PDB entry 6SKL | electron microscopy, 3.70 A resolution | chains 2 and 5 of the 18 polymer chains in the assembly

# Chain 2
Molecule: DNA replication licensing factor MCM2
From: Saccharomyces cerevisiae (strain ATCC 204508 / S288c)
Notes: EC 3.6.4.12
Reference sequence: P29469 (MCM2_YEAST); residues 1-868 here = UniProt positions 1-868
Amino-acid sequence (868 residues; numbered 1 to 868; the number before each row is that of its first residue):
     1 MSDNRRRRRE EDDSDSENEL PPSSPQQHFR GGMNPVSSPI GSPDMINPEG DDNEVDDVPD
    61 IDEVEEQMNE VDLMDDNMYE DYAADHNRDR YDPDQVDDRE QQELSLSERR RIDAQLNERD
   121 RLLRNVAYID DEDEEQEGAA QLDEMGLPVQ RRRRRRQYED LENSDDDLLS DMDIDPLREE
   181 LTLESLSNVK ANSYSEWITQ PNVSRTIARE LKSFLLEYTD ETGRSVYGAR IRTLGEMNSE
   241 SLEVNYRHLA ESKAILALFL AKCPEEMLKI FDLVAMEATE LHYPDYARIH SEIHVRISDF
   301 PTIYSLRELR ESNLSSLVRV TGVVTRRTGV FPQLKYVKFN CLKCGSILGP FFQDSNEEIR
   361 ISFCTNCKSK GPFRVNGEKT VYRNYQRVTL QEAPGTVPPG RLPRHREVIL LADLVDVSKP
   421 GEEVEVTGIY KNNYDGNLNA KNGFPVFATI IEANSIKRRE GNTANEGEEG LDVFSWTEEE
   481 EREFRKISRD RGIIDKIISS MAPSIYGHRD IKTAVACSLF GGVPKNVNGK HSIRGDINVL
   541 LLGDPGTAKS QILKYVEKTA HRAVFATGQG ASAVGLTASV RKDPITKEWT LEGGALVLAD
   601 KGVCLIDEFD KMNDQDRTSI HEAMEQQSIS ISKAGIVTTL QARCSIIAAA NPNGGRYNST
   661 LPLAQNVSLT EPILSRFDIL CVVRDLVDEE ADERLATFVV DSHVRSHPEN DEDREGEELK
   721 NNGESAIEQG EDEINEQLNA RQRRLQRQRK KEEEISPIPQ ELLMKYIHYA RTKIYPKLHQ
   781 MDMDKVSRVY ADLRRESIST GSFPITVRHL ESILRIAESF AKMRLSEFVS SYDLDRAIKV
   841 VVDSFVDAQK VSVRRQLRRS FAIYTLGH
Not modelled in the structure: 1-172, 711-737
Ion coordination: Zn2+: Cys341, Cys344, Cys364, Cys367; Mg2+: Ser550 (together with AMP-PNP)
Residues lining bound ligands:
  - AMP-PNP (ANP; phosphoaminophosphonic acid-adenylate ester), molecule 1: Ser504, Ile505, Tyr506, His508, Asp544, Pro545, Gly546, Thr547, Ala548, Lys549, Ser550, Gln551, Asn651, Leu695, Val699
  - AMP-PNP (ANP), molecule 2: His531, Glu625, Gln626, Pro672, Arg676, Val807, Arg808, Glu811
UniProt features mapped onto this chain:
  - zinc finger: Cys341 to Cys367 (C4-type)
  - motif: Ser675 to Asp678 (Arginine finger)
  - binding site (ATP): Gly543 to Ser550
  - modified residue (Phosphoserine): Ser14, Ser16, Ser23, Ser164, Ser170
  - natural variant: Glu392 (E392K: In allele MCM2-1)
  - mutagenesis: Cys364 (C364Y/F/S/H: Loss of activity), Cys367 (C367Y/F/S/H: Loss of activity), Lys549 (K549A: Reduces MCM2-7 complex helicase activity. Abolishes MCM2-7 complex helicase activity; when associated with MCM5 A-422. Reduces MCM2-7 complex helicase activity; when associated with MCM3 A-415), Arg676 (R676A: Loss of MCM2-7 complex helicase activity)
Reported in the primary citation:
  - binding site for DNA fork, leading-strand template: Lys587

# Chain 5
Molecule: Minichromosome maintenance protein 5
From: Saccharomyces cerevisiae (strain ATCC 204508 / S288c)
Notes: EC 3.6.4.12
Reference sequence: P29496 (MCM5_YEAST); residues 1-775 here = UniProt positions 1-775
Amino-acid sequence (775 residues; row label = number of the first residue in the row):
     1 MSFDRPEIYS APVLQGESPN DDDNTEIIKS FKNFILEFRL DSQFIYRDQL RNNILVKNYS
    61 LTVNMEHLIG YNEDIYKKLS DEPSDIIPLF ETAITQVAKR ISILSRAQSA NNNDKDPENT
   121 SMDTDSLLLN SLPTFQLILN SNANQIPLRD LDSEHVSKIV RLSGIIISTS VLSSRATYLS
   181 IMCRNCRHTT SITINNFNSI TGNTVSLPRS CLSTIESESS MANESNIGDE STKKNCGPDP
   241 YIIIHESSKF IDQQFLKLQE IPELVPVGEM PRNLTMTCDR YLTNKVIPGT RVTIVGIYSI
   301 YNSKNGAGSG RSGGGNGGSG VAIRTPYIKI LGIQSDVETS SIWNSVTMFT EEEEEEFLQL
   361 SRNPKLYEIL TNSIAPSIFG NEDIKKAIVC LLMGGSKKIL PDGMRLRGDI NVLLLGDPGT
   421 AKSQLLKFVE KVSPIAVYTS GKGSSAAGLT ASVQRDPMTR EFYLEGGAMV LADGGVVCID
   481 EFDKMRDEDR VAIHEAMEQQ TISIAKAGIT TVLNSRTSVL AAANPIYGRY DDLKSPGDNI
   541 DFQTTILSRF DMIFIVKDDH NEERDISIAN HVINIHTGNA NAMQNQQEEN GSEISIEKMK
   601 RYITYCRLKC APRLSPQAAE KLSSNFVTIR KQLLINELES TERSSIPITI RQLEAIIRIT
   661 ESLAKLELSP IAQERHVDEA IRLFQASTMD AASQDPIGGL NQASGTSLSE IRRFEQELKR
   721 RLPIGWSTSY QTLRREFVDT HRFSQLALDK ALYALEKHET IQLRHQGQNI YRSGV
Not modelled in the structure: 1-19, 108-130, 199-204, 214-234, 306-319, 695-775
Ion coordination: Zn2+: Cys183, Cys186, Cys211, Cys236; Mg2+: Ser423 (together with AMP-PNP)
Residues lining bound ligands:
  - AMP-PNP (ANP; phosphoaminophosphonic acid-adenylate ester), molecule 1: Ser377, Ile378, Phe379, Asp417, Pro418, Gly419, Thr420, Ala421, Lys422, Ser423, Gln424, Asn524, Val572
  - AMP-PNP (ANP), molecule 2: Met404, Glu498, Gln499, Thr545, Arg549, Ile650, Arg651, Glu654
UniProt features mapped onto this chain:
  - motif: Ser548 to Asp551 (Arginine finger)
  - binding site (ATP): Gly416 to Ser423
  - mutagenesis: Lys422 (K422A: Loss of MCM2-7 complex helicase activity)
Reported in the primary citation:
  - binding site for DNA fork, leading-strand template: Arg460

# How chain 2 and chain 5 interact
Residue-residue contacts (121; chain 2 residue first):
  Arg327(2) - Arg272(5)
  Gly329(2) - Arg272(5)
  Phe331(2) - Ile323(5)  hydrophobic
  Phe331(2) - Arg324(5)
  Pro332(2) - Ser153(5)
  Pro332(2) - Val156(5)  hydrophobic
  Pro332(2) - Ile300(5)  hydrophobic
  Pro332(2) - Arg324(5)
  Gln333(2) - Val321(5)  hydrogen bond (side chain-backbone)
  Gln333(2) - Ala322(5)
  Leu334(2) - Ala322(5)  hydrogen bond (backbone-backbone)
  Leu334(2) - Arg324(5)
  Gln353(2) - Ala322(5)
  Ser355(2) - Val321(5)
  Asn356(2) - Val321(5)
  Glu358(2) - Val321(5)
  Val375(2) - Arg324(5)
  Tyr382(2) - Ser153(5)
  Tyr382(2) - Val156(5)  hydrophobic
  Tyr382(2) - Ile300(5)  hydrophobic
  Arg383(2) - Ser153(5)  hydrogen bond (backbone-side chain)
  Asn384(2) - Asp152(5)  hydrogen bond
  Asn384(2) - Ser153(5)  hydrogen bond
  Tyr385(2) - Gly320(5)
  Tyr385(2) - Ile323(5)  hydrophobic
  Asp416(2) - Arg149(5)
  Asp416(2) - Glu269(5)
  Lys419(2) - Val267(5)
  Lys419(2) - Glu269(5)  salt bridge
  Lys525(2) - His576(5)  hydrogen bond
  Val527(2) - Ile575(5)  hydrophobic
  Val527(2) - Gln584(5)
  Asn528(2) - Asn581(5)  hydrogen bond (side chain-backbone)
  Asn528(2) - Gln584(5)  hydrogen bond
  Asn528(2) - Asn585(5)  hydrogen bond
  Gly529(2) - Lys431(5)
  Lys530(2) - Pro376(5)
  Lys530(2) - Lys431(5)  hydrogen bond (backbone-side chain)
  Lys530(2) - Glu588(5)  salt bridge
  Lys530(2) - Glu593(5)  salt bridge
  His531(2) - Ser377(5)  hydrogen bond
  His531(2) - Ile378(5)
  His531(2) - Gln424(5)
  Ser532(2) - Gln424(5)  hydrogen bond (backbone-side chain)
  Ile533(2) - Ile575(5)  hydrophobic
  Ile533(2) - His576(5)
  Arg562(2) - Gly268(5)
  Thr586(2) - Pro457(5)
  Trp589(2) - Gln454(5)  hydrogen bond
  Leu591(2) - Met270(5)  hydrophobic
  Gly593(2) - Met270(5)
  Val597(2) - Gly268(5)
  Val597(2) - Met270(5)  hydrophobic
  Asp600(2) - Val267(5)
  Asp600(2) - Gly268(5)  hydrogen bond (side chain-backbone)
  Lys601(2) - Val267(5)
  Gln615(2) - Lys442(5)  hydrogen bond (backbone-side chain)
  Thr618(2) - Lys442(5)
  His621(2) - Glu481(5)
  His621(2) - Lys484(5)
  Glu622(2) - Ser440(5)  hydrogen bond
  Glu622(2) - Glu481(5)
  Gln626(2) - Ser423(5)
  Ser630(2) - Tyr438(5)
  Ser630(2) - Ser440(5)
  Ser630(2) - Gly443(5)
  Ile631(2) - Gly443(5)
  Ser632(2) - Thr439(5)
  Ser632(2) - Gly443(5)  hydrogen bond (backbone-backbone)
  Ser632(2) - Ser444(5)  hydrogen bond
  Ser632(2) - Ser445(5)  hydrogen bond (backbone-backbone)
  Ser632(2) - Gly448(5)
  Lys633(2) - Gly443(5)
  Lys633(2) - Ser444(5)
  Lys633(2) - Ser445(5)
  Lys633(2) - Gly448(5)
  Ala634(2) - Gly448(5)
  Ala634(2) - Gln454(5)  hydrogen bond (backbone-side chain)
  Val637(2) - Gly448(5)
  Val637(2) - Ala468(5)
  Val637(2) - Leu471(5)  hydrophobic
  Thr638(2) - Gln259(5)
  Leu640(2) - Met270(5)  hydrophobic
  Leu640(2) - Pro271(5)
  Gln641(2) - Pro262(5)  hydrogen bond (side chain-backbone)
  Gln641(2) - Val265(5)
  Glu671(2) - Pro418(5)
  Glu671(2) - Tyr527(5)
  Glu671(2) - Arg529(5)  salt bridge
  Pro672(2) - Pro418(5)
  Pro672(2) - Asn524(5)
  Pro672(2) - Gly528(5)
  Ser675(2) - Pro418(5)
  Leu778(2) - Thr577(5)
  Gln780(2) - Thr577(5)
  Asp782(2) - Ile573(5)
  Met783(2) - Asn570(5)
  Met783(2) - Ile573(5)  hydrophobic
  Met783(2) - Asn574(5)
  Val786(2) - Ile573(5)  hydrophobic
  Ser787(2) - Ala569(5)
  Ser787(2) - Asn570(5)  hydrogen bond
  Arg788(2) - Glu562(5)  salt bridge
  Arg788(2) - Ile566(5)
  Tyr790(2) - Asp565(5)
  Ala791(2) - Glu562(5)
  Arg794(2) - Asp558(5)  salt bridge
  Arg794(2) - His560(5)  hydrogen bond
  Arg794(2) - Asp565(5)  salt bridge
  Arg795(2) - Glu562(5)  salt bridge
  Ile798(2) - His560(5)
  Thr806(2) - Pro418(5)
  Thr806(2) - Gly419(5)
  Val807(2) - Ile568(5)  hydrophobic
  Val807(2) - Val572(5)  hydrophobic
  Arg808(2) - Pro418(5)
  Arg808(2) - Gly419(5)
  Leu810(2) - Ala569(5)  hydrophobic
  Leu810(2) - Val572(5)  hydrophobic
  Glu811(2) - His576(5)
  Leu814(2) - His576(5)
Also at the interface, not in a pair above, chain 2 (78 interface residues in all): Val330, Glu357, Arg387, Ala573, Lys587, Glu588, Ser619, Gly635, Thr639, Ile805
Also at the interface, not in a pair above, chain 5 (82 interface residues in all): Glu263, Thr325, Pro326, Lys427, Phe428, Leu449, Ser452, Arg455, Tyr463, Glu465, Gly466, Gly467, Asp480, Asp531, Ala580, Ile594, Ser595, Ile596

# Overview
The interface between chain 2 and chain 5 involves 78 residues on one side and 82 on the other; the contacts
include 23 hydrogen bonds and 8 salt bridges. Among the polar pairs are Lys419(2)-Glu269(5),
Lys530(2)-Glu588(5) and Lys530(2)-Glu593(5). The paper reports a binding site for DNA fork, leading-strand
template at Lys587(2) and Arg460(5).
Here chain 2 is DNA replication licensing factor MCM2 and chain 5 is Minichromosome maintenance protein 5,
both from Saccharomyces cerevisiae (strain ATCC 204508 / S288c). Entry 6SKL (Cryo-EM structure of the CMG Fork
Protection Complex at a replication fork - Conformation 1) was determined by electron microscopy, deposited
together with 6SKO.
